8HB0 - chains A and B; structure by electron microscopy, 2.90 A resolution.

== Chain A ==
Protein: Sodium/glucose cotransporter 2
From: Homo sapiens
Reference sequence: P31639 (SC5A2_HUMAN); numbering as in UniProt (aligned over 1-672)
Chain sequence (676 residues; numbered -3 to 672; the number before each row is that of its first residue; numbers below 1 keep their minus sign (Gly-3 is residue -3)):
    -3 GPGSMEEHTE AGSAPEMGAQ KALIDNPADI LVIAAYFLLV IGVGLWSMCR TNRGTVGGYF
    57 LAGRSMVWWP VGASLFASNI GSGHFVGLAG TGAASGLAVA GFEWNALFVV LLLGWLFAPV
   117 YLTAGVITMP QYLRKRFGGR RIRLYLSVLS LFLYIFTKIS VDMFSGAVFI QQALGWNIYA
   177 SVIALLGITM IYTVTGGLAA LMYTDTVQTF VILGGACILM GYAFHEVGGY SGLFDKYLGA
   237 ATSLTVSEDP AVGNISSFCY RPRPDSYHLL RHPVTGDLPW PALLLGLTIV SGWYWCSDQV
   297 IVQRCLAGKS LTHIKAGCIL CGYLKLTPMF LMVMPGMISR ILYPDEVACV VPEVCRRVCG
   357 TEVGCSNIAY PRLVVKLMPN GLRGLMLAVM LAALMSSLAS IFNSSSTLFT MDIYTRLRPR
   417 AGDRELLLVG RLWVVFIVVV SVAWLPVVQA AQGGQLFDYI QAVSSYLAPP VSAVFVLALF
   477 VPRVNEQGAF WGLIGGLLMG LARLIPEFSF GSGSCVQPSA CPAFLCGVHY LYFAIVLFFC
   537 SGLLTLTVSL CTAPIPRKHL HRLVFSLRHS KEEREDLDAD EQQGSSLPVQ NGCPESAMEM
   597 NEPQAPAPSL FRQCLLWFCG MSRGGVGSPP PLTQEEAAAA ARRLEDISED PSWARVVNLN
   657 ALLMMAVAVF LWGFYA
Disordered / not traced: -3 to 20, 574-639
Differences from the reference sequence: expression tag (-3 to 0)
Disulfides: Cys255-Cys511, Cys345-Cys351, Cys355-Cys361, Cys517-Cys522
Bound ions: Na+: Ala73, Ile76, Ala389, Ser392, Ser393
Small-molecule neighbours: KZ3 ((2R,3R,4S,5S,6R)-2-[3-[(4-cyclopropylphenyl)methyl]-4-fluoranyl-indol-1-yl]-6-(hydroxymethyl)oxane-3,4,5-triol): Asn75, Gly79, His80, Gly83, Leu84, Thr87, Val95, Phe98, Glu99, Ala102, Thr153, Val157, Leu283, Val286, Ser287, Tyr290, Trp291, Lys321, Phe453, Asp454, Ile456, Gln457, Ser460, Tyr526
From the paper describing this entry:
  - binding site for KZ3: Asn75, His80, Leu84, Val95, Phe98, Glu99, Ser287, Tyr290, Trp291, Lys321, Phe453, Gln457, Ser460
  - Na+ coordination: Ala73, Ile76, Ala389, Ser392, Ser393
  - post-translational modification sites: Asn250
  - mutagenesis - S74A, D201A: abolished binding to Phloretin
  - mutagenesis - F98A, F453A: decreased binding to SGLT2 inhibitors

== Chain B ==
Protein: PDZK1-interacting protein 1
From: Homo sapiens
Reference sequence: Q13113 (PDZ1I_HUMAN); numbering as in UniProt (aligned over 1-114)
Chain sequence (114 residues; each row starts with the number of its first residue):
     1 MSALSLLILG LLTAVPPASC QQGLGNLQPW MQGLIAVAVF LVLVAIAFAV NHFWCQEEPE
    61 PAHMILTVGN KADGVLVGTD GRYSSMAASF RSSEHENAYE NVPEEEGKVR STPM
Disordered / not traced: 1-27, 57-114
Swiss-Prot annotation at these positions:
  - modified residue: Ser85 (Phosphoserine)

== Chain A / chain B interface ==
Pairs across the interface (19):
  Leu658(A) with Phe40(B); Val44(B), hydrophobic
  Met661(A) with Phe40(B), hydrophobic
  Ala662(A) with Val37(B); Phe40(B)
  Val665(A) with Ala36(B); Val37(B); Phe40(B), hydrophobic
  Phe666(A) with Trp30(B); Gly33(B); Leu34(B); Val37(B)
  Gly669(A) with Gln32(B); Gly33(B)
  Phe670(A) with Pro29(B), hydrophobic; Trp30(B), hydrophobic; Gln32(B); Gly33(B)
  Ala672(A) with Gln32(B)
Interface residues without a listed pair, chain B (10 interface residues in all): Phe48

== Overview ==
The interface between chain A and chain B involves 8 residues on one side and 10 on the other. Chain A binds
compound KZ3. The paper reports a binding site for KZ3 at Asn75(A), His80(A) and Leu84(A) among others; S74A
and D201A of chain A abolish binding to Phloretin; 4 substitutions were tested in all.
Here chain A is Sodium/glucose cotransporter 2 and chain B is PDZK1-interacting protein 1, both from Homo
sapiens. Entry 8HB0 (Structure of human SGLT2-MAP17 complex with TA1887) was determined by electron microscopy
together with 8HIN, 8HEZ, 8HG7 and 8HDH from the same study.
